Entry 8E9I (electron microscopy, 2.80 A resolution); this record covers chains D and I of the 15 polymer chains in the assembly.

== Chain D ==
Protein: NADH-quinone oxidoreductase subunit D
Organism: Mycolicibacterium smegmatis MC2 155
Notes: EC 7.1.1.-
UniProtKB: A0QU33 (NUOD_MYCS2); numbering as in UniProt (aligned over 1-442)
Sequence (442 residues; numbered 1 to 442; the number before each row is that of its first residue):
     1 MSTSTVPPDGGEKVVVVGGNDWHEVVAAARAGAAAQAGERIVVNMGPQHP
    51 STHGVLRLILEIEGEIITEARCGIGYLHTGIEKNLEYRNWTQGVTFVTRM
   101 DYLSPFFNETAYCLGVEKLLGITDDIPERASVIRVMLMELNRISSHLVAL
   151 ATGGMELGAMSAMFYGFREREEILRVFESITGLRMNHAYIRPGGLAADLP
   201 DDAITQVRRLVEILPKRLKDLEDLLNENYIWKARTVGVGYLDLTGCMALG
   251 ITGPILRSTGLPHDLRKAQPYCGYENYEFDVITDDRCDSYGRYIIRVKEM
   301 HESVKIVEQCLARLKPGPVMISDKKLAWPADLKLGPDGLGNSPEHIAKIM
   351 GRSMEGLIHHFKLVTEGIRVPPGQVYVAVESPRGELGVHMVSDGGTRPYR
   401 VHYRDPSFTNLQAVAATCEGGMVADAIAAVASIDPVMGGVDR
Not modelled in the structure: 1-35

== Chain I ==
Protein: NADH-quinone oxidoreductase subunit I
Organism: Mycolicibacterium smegmatis MC2 155
Notes: EC 7.1.1.-
UniProtKB: A0QU28 (NUOI_MYCS2); residue numbers follow UniProt; this construct covers 1-180
Sequence (180 residues; numbered 1 to 180; the number before each row is that of its first residue):
     1 MPKFLDALAGFAVTLGSMFKKPITEGYPEKPGPVAPRYHGRHQLNRYPDG
    51 LEKCIGCELCAWACPADAIYVEGADNTADERYSPGERYGRVYQINYLRCI
   101 GCGLCIEACPTRALTMTTEYEMADDNRADLIWGKDKLLAPLQEGMQAPPH
   151 DMAPGKTDDDYYLGNVTPITPVPSGTEDAR
Not modelled in the structure: 1-2, 169-180
Bound ions: 4Fe-4S cluster Fe site 1: His-42, Cys-64, Cys-99, Cys-102, Cys-105; 4Fe-4S cluster Fe site 2: Cys-54, Cys-57, Cys-60, Cys-109
Small-molecule neighbours:
  - 4Fe-4S cluster (SF4), molecule 1: His-42, Cys-64, Ala-66, Ala-68, Ile-69, Ile-94, Cys-99, Ile-100, Gly-101, Cys-102, Gly-103, Leu-104, Cys-105, Met-116
  - 4Fe-4S cluster (SF4), molecule 2: Leu-44, Cys-54, Ile-55, Gly-56, Cys-57, Glu-58, Leu-59, Cys-60, Val-71, Tyr-92, Cys-109, Pro-110, Thr-111, Ala-113, Leu-114
Curated features (UniProtKB/Swiss-Prot):
  - binding site ([4Fe-4S] cluster): Cys-54, Cys-57, Cys-60, Cys-64, Cys-99, Cys-102, Cys-105, Cys-109

== Interface between chain D and chain I ==
Pairs across the interface (78):
  Arg-88(D) / Cys-64(I)
  Arg-88(D) / Pro-65(I)  hydrogen bond (side chain-backbone)
  Arg-88(D) / Asp-67(I)  salt bridge
  Thr-91(D) / Leu-104(I)
  Gln-92(D) / Ala-63(I)  hydrogen bond (side chain-backbone)
  Gln-92(D) / Cys-64(I)
  Gln-92(D) / Pro-65(I)
  Thr-95(D) / Pro-65(I)
  Thr-95(D) / Ile-100(I)
  Thr-95(D) / Cys-102(I)
  Thr-95(D) / Leu-104(I)
  Phe-96(D) / Pro-65(I)  hydrophobic
  Arg-99(D) / Ile-100(I)  hydrogen bond (side chain-backbone)
  Tyr-165(D) / Val-13(I)  hydrophobic
  Tyr-165(D) / Thr-14(I)
  Tyr-165(D) / Ser-17(I)  hydrogen bond
  Arg-168(D) / Ile-23(I)
  Glu-178(D) / Val-34(I)
  Glu-178(D) / Ala-35(I)  hydrogen bond (side chain-backbone)
  Ser-179(D) / Ala-35(I)
  Ser-179(D) / Arg-37(I)
  Ile-180(D) / Arg-37(I)  hydrogen bond (backbone-side chain)
  Thr-181(D) / His-39(I)  hydrogen bond (backbone-side chain)
  Gly-182(D) / Arg-37(I)
  Gly-182(D) / Tyr-38(I)
  Gly-182(D) / His-39(I)  hydrogen bond (backbone-backbone)
  Leu-183(D) / His-39(I)
  Leu-183(D) / Gly-101(I)
  Arg-191(D) / Leu-104(I)
  Asp-198(D) / Arg-37(I)  hydrogen bond (backbone-side chain)
  Leu-199(D) / Arg-37(I)
  Pro-200(D) / Arg-37(I)
  Asp-220(D) / Val-13(I)
  Asp-223(D) / Ala-9(I)
  Asp-223(D) / Gly-10(I)  hydrogen bond (backbone-backbone)
  Asp-223(D) / Val-13(I)
  Leu-224(D) / Gly-10(I)
  Glu-227(D) / Ala-7(I)
  Asn-228(D) / Ala-7(I)
  Tyr-229(D) / Ala-7(I)
  Trp-328(D) / Glu-107(I)
  Ala-330(D) / Glu-107(I)
  Leu-332(D) / Ile-106(I)  hydrophobic
  Lys-333(D) / Arg-112(I)  hydrogen bond (backbone-side chain)
  Leu-334(D) / Pro-36(I)
  Leu-334(D) / Arg-112(I)
  Gly-335(D) / Arg-112(I)
  Asp-337(D) / Gln-43(I)
  Asp-337(D) / Asn-45(I)
  Asp-337(D) / Arg-112(I)  salt bridge
  Asp-337(D) / Thr-115(I)  hydrogen bond (backbone-side chain)
  Gly-338(D) / Arg-112(I)  hydrogen bond (backbone-side chain)
  Gly-338(D) / Met-116(I)
  Leu-339(D) / Arg-37(I)
  Leu-339(D) / Ile-106(I)
  Leu-339(D) / Arg-112(I)
  Leu-339(D) / Thr-115(I)
  Leu-339(D) / Met-116(I)  hydrogen bond (backbone-backbone)
  Gly-340(D) / Ile-106(I)
  Gly-340(D) / Arg-112(I)
  Gly-340(D) / Thr-115(I)
  Asn-341(D) / Ile-106(I)  hydrogen bond (side chain-backbone)
  Asn-341(D) / Glu-107(I)  hydrogen bond (side chain-backbone)
  Asn-341(D) / Cys-109(I)  hydrogen bond (side chain-backbone)
  Asn-341(D) / Arg-112(I)  hydrogen bond (backbone-side chain)
  Ile-346(D) / Pro-110(I)
  Ile-346(D) / Thr-111(I)
  Ile-346(D) / Arg-112(I)
  Ala-347(D) / Tyr-162(I)
  Ile-349(D) / Pro-110(I)  hydrophobic
  Met-350(D) / Pro-110(I)
  Met-350(D) / Tyr-162(I)  hydrophobic
  His-360(D) / Glu-107(I)
  His-360(D) / Ala-108(I)  hydrogen bond (side chain-backbone)
  Phe-361(D) / Leu-59(I)  hydrophobic
  Val-364(D) / Ala-108(I)  hydrophobic
  Thr-365(D) / Leu-59(I)
  Thr-365(D) / Trp-62(I)  hydrogen bond (backbone-side chain)
Also at the interface, not in a pair above, chain D (49 interface residues in all): Ser-161, Tyr-189, Ala-197, Pro-343, Gly-351, Glu-366
Also at the interface, not in a pair above, chain I (40 interface residues in all): Asp-6, Ile-55, Ala-66, Leu-114, Leu-163

== In short ==
Chain D and chain I form an interface of 49 and 40 residues respectively; the contacts include 20 hydrogen
bonds and 2 salt bridges. Polar pairs include Arg-88(D)/Asp-67(I), Asp-337(D)/Arg-112(I) and
Arg-88(D)/Pro-65(I). Chain I binds 4Fe-4S cluster. UniProt lists 8 [4Fe-4S] cluster-binding residues on chain
I.
Here chain D is NADH-quinone oxidoreductase subunit D and chain I is NADH-quinone oxidoreductase subunit I,
both from Mycolicibacterium smegmatis MC2 155. Entry 8E9I (Mycobacterial respiratory complex I, semi-inserted
quinone) was determined by electron microscopy together with 8E9G and 8E9H from the same study.
